Entry 7KT9 (X-ray diffraction, 1.48 A resolution); this record covers chains A and T of the 4 polymer chains in the assembly.

Chain A:
Protein: DNA-directed DNA/RNA polymerase mu
From: Homo sapiens
Notes: EC 2.7.7.7
UniProtKB: Q9NP87 (DPOLM_HUMAN); aligned to UniProt positions 132-494 over residues 132-494
Amino-acid sequence (356 residues; each row starts with the number of its first residue; note: 12 numbers in that range are skipped by the numbering (no residue carries them; nothing is unmodelled there)):
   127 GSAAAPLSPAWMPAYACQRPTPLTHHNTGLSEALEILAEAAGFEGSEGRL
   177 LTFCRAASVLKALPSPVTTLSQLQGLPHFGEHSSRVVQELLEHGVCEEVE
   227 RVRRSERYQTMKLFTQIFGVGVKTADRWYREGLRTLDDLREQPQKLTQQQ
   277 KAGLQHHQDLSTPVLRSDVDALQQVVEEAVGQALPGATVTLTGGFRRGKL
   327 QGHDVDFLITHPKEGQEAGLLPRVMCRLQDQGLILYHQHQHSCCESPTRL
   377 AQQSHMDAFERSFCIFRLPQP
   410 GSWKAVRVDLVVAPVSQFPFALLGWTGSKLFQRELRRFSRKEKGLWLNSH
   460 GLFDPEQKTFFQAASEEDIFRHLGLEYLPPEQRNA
Not modelled in the structure: 127-136, 365-384
Construct notes: expression tag (127-131); linker (410)
Covalently attached groups: 2,3-dihydroxy-1,4-dithiobutane (DTT) linked to Cys180
Bound ions: Na+ site 1: Thr241, Ile243, Val246 (shared with 1 residue of chain P); Na+ site 2: Asp332, Asp418 (shared with 2 residues of chain P); Mg2+: Asp332 (together with glycolic acid) (shared with 1 residue of chain P)
Small-molecule neighbours: glycolic acid (GOA): Gly319, Gly320, Arg323, Asp330, Asp332
Swiss-Prot annotation at these positions:
  - region: Arg323 to Asp332 (Involved in ssDNA binding)
  - binding site (Mg(2+)): Asp330, Asp332, Asp418
  - site: Gly433 (Responsible for the low discrimination between dNTP and rNTP)
Reported in the primary citation:
  - conformationally variable residues (order/disorder transition): Asp330
  - mutagenesis - K438D: unchanged catalytic activity on presence of Mn2+
  - mutagenesis - R445A: increased catalytic activity on dGTP misinsertion
  - mutagenesis - K438D: decreased catalytic activity on Mg2+-dependent dGTP:At
  - mutagenesis - K438D (23-fold): decreased catalytic activity on :Ct insertion

Chain T:
Molecule: 9-nt DNA strand
Sequence (9 nucleotides; numbered 1 to 9; the number before each row is that of its first residue):
     1 CGGCATACG

Chain A / chain T interface:
Pairs across the interface (23; chain A residue first):
  Gly174(A) - DC4(T)  base contact
  Leu177(A) - DC4(T)  phosphate contact
  Leu177(A) - DA5(T)  phosphate contact
  Phe385(A) - DG9(T)  phosphate contact
  Glu386(A) - DC8(T)  sugar contact
  Glu386(A) - DG9(T)  hydrogen bond to the phosphate
  Arg387(A) - DA7(T)  hydrogen bond to the base
  Arg387(A) - DC8(T)  hydrogen bond to the sugar
  Arg387(A) - DG9(T)  hydrogen bond to the phosphate
  Phe389(A) - DG9(T)  sugar contact
  Lys438(A) - DA5(T)  base contact
  Arg442(A) - DA5(T)  salt bridge to the phosphate
  Arg445(A) - DA5(T)  hydrogen bond to the base
  Arg445(A) - DT6(T)  hydrogen bond to the base
  Arg446(A) - DA5(T)  sugar contact
  Arg449(A) - DT6(T)  salt bridge to the phosphate
  Lys450(A) - DG3(T)  hydrogen bond to the phosphate
  Lys450(A) - DC4(T)  salt bridge to the phosphate
  Leu456(A) - DT6(T)  sugar contact
  Asn457(A) - DT6(T)  phosphate contact
  Asn457(A) - DA7(T)  hydrogen bond to the phosphate
  His459(A) - DA7(T)  phosphate contact
  His459(A) - DC8(T)  phosphate contact
Other interface residues (no listed pair), chain A (17 interface residues in all): Arg181, Gln364

Summary:
17 residues of chain A and 7 residues of chain T are in contact; the contacts include 8 hydrogen bonds and 3
salt bridges. Polar pairs include Arg387(A)-DA7(T), Arg445(A)-DA5(T) and Arg445(A)-DT6(T). Bound to chain A:
glycolic acid. From the paper: R445A of chain A increases catalytic activity on dGTP misinsertion;
conformational variability at Asp330(A).
Here chain A is DNA-directed DNA/RNA polymerase mu (Homo sapiens) and chain T is a 9-nt DNA strand. Entry 7KT9
(DNA Polymerase Mu, 8-oxodGTP:At Product State Ternary Complex, 50 mM Mg2+ (960min)) was determined by X-ray
diffraction, deposited together with 7KSS, 7KST, 7KSU, 7KSV, 7KSW, 7KSX and 25 further entries.
